PDB entry 7C9A | electron microscopy, 3.43 A resolution | chains C and E of the 5 polymer chains in the assembly

[Chain C]
Protein: DNA repair protein RAD51 homolog 1
Organism: Homo sapiens
UniProt: Q06609 (RAD51_HUMAN); numbering as in UniProt (aligned over 1-339)
Amino-acid sequence (339 residues; numbered 1 to 339; the number before each row is that of its first residue):
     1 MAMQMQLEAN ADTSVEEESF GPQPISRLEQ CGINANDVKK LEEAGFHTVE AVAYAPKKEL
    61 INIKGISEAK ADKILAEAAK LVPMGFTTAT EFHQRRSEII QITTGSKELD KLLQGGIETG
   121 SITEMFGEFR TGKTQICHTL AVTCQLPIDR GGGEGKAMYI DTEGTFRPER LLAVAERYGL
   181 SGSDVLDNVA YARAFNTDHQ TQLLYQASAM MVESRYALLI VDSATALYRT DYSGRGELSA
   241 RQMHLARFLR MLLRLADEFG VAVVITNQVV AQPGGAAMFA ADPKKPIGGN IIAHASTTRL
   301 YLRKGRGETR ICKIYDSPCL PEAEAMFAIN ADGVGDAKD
Disordered / not traced: 1-21, 278-281, 337-339
Differences from the reference sequence: engineered mutation Pro-273 (Val in Q06609), Gly-274 (Asp in Q06609)
Residues lining bound ligands: AMP-PNP (ANP; phosphoaminophosphonic acid-adenylate ester): Ala-293, His-294, Ser-296, Asp-316, Ser-317, Pro-318, Cys-319, Leu-320, Pro-321

[Chain E]
Molecule: 9-nt DNA strand
Sequence (9 nucleotides; row label = number of the first residue in the row):
     1 AAAAAAAAA

[Interface between chain C and chain E]
Contacting residue pairs - 5 pairs, chain C then chain E:
  Arg-235(C) / DA3(E)  hydrogen bond to the base
  Arg-235(C) / DA4(E)  salt bridge to the phosphate
  Gly-236(C) / DA4(E)  hydrogen bond to the sugar
  Gly-236(C) / DA5(E)  sugar contact
  Pro-273(C) / DA1(E)  base contact
Other interface residues (no listed pair), chain C (5 interface residues in all): Ser-239, Gly-274

[Summary]
5 residues of chain C face 4 of chain E across their interface; the contacts include 2 hydrogen bonds and 1
salt bridge. Polar pairs include Arg-235(C)/DA3(E), Gly-236(C)/DA4(E) and Arg-235(C)/DA4(E). Ligands of chain
C: AMP-PNP.
Chain C is DNA repair protein RAD51 homolog 1 (Homo sapiens) and chain E is a 9-nt DNA strand; the structure,
Human RAD51 post-synaptic complexes mutant (V273P, D274G), was determined by electron microscopy (same
publication as 7C9C, 7C98, 7C99 and 7CGY).
